7VQS - chain A; structure by X-ray diffraction, 2.94 A resolution.

# Chain A
Protein: Lysine-specific histone demethylase 1A
From: Homo sapiens
Notes: EC 1.14.99.66
UniProtKB: O60341 (KDM1A_HUMAN); residues 172-833 here = UniProt positions 172-833
Chain sequence (669 residues; numbered 165 to 833; the number before each row is that of its first residue):
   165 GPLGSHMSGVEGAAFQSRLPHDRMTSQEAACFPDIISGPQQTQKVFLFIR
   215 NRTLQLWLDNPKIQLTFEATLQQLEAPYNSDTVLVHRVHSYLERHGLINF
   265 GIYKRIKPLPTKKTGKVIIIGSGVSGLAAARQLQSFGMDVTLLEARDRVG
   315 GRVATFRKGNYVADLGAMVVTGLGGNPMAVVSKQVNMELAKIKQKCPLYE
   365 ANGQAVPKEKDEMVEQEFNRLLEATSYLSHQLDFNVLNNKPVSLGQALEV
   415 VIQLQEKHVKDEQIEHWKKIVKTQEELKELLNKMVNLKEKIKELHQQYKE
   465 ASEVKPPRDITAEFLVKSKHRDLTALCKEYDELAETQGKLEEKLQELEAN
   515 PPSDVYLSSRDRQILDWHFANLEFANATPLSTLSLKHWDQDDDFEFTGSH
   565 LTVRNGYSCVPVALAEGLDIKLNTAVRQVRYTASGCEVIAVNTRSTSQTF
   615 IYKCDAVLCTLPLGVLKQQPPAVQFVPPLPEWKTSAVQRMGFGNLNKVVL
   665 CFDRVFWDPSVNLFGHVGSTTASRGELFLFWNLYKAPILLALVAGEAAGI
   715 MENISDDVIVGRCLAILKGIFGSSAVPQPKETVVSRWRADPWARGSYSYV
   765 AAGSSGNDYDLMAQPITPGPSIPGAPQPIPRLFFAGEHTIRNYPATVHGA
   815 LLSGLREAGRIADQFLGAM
Not modelled in the structure: 165-171, 466-472, 785-791, 833
Differences from the reference sequence: expression tag (165-171)
Ligand contacts: 7UQ / FAD: Ile284, Gly285, Ser286, Gly287, Val288, Ser289, Gly290, Leu307, Glu308, Ala309, Arg310, Gly314, Gly315, Arg316, Val317, Leu329, Gly330, Ala331, Met332, Val333, Thr335, Phe538, Ala539, Thr588, Ala589, Val590, Thr624, Leu625, Pro626, Val629, Val637, Leu659, Lys661, Trp695, Leu704, Leu706, Trp751, Trp756, Ser760, Tyr761, Gly800, Glu801, Ala809, Thr810, Val811, His812, Ala814
From the paper describing this entry:
  - binding site for the ligand 7UQ: Met332, Trp695, Leu706
  - conformationally variable residues (side-chain flip): Met332

# Overview
Ligands of chain A: 7UQ / FAD. The paper reports a binding site for the ligand 7UQ at Met332, Trp695 and
Leu706; conformational variability at Met332.
Chain A is Lysine-specific histone demethylase 1A (Homo sapiens); the structure, Crystal structure of LSD1 in
complex with compound 4, was determined by X-ray diffraction together with 7VQT and 7VQU from the same study.
